Entry 1FDU (X-ray diffraction, 2.70 A resolution); this record covers chains A and B.

# Chain A (and B)
Molecule: 17-beta-hydroxysteroid dehydrogenase
Organism: Homo sapiens
Notes: EC 1.1.1.62; chain B of this document is another copy of the same molecule, construct and numbering; everything in this record applies to it too
UniProt: P14061 (DHB1_HUMAN); residues 1-327 here = UniProt positions 1-327
Chain sequence (327 residues; row label = number of the first residue in the row):
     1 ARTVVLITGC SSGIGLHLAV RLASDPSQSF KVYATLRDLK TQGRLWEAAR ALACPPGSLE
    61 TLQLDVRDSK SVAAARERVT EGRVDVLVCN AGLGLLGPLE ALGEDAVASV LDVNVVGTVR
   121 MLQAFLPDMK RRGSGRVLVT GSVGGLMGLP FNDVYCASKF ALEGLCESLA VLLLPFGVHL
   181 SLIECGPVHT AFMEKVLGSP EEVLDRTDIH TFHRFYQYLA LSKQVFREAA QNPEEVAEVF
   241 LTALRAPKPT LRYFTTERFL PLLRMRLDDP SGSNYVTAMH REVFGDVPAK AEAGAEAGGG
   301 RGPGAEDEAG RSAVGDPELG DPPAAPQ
Unresolved in the structure: 199-202, 286-327 (chain B: 198-202, 286-327)
Differences from the reference sequence: engineered mutation Leu221 (His in P14061); conflict Arg301 (Ala in P14061)
Ligand contacts:
  - estradiol (EST): Ser142, Val143, Gly144, Leu149, Tyr155, Cys185, Gly186, Pro187, Phe192, Tyr218, Leu221, Ser222, Phe226, Phe259, Met279, Val283
  - NADP (NAP; NADP nicotinamide-adenine-dinucleotide phosphate): Gly9, Cys10, Ser11, Ser12, Gly13, Ile14, Gly15, Arg37, Leu64, Asp65, Val66, Arg67, Asn90, Ala91, Gly92, Leu93, Val113, Thr140, Gly141, Ser142, Tyr155, Lys159, Cys185, Gly186, Pro187, Val188, Thr190, Ala191, Phe192, Lys195, Phe226

# How chain A and chain B interact
Residue-residue contacts (95):
  Ser69(A) - Glu104(B)  hydrogen bond
  Leu99(A) - Val119(B)  hydrophobic
  Leu99(A) - Leu122(B)  hydrophobic
  Leu99(A) - Gln123(B)
  Leu99(A) - Leu165(B)  hydrophobic
  Glu100(A) - Gln123(B)
  Glu100(A) - Lys130(B)  salt bridge
  Leu102(A) - Gln123(B)
  Glu104(A) - Ser69(B)  hydrogen bond
  Glu104(A) - Arg120(B)  salt bridge
  Leu111(A) - Val115(B)  hydrophobic
  Leu111(A) - Val116(B)  hydrophobic
  Val116(A) - Leu111(B)  hydrophobic
  Val119(A) - Leu99(B)  hydrophobic
  Arg120(A) - Glu104(B)  salt bridge
  Leu122(A) - Leu99(B)  hydrophobic
  Gln123(A) - Leu99(B)
  Gln123(A) - Glu100(B)
  Gln123(A) - Leu102(B)
  Lys130(A) - Glu100(B)  salt bridge
  Lys130(A) - Asp208(B)
  Lys130(A) - Thr211(B)  hydrogen bond
  Arg131(A) - Asp208(B)  salt bridge
  Met147(A) - Glu167(B)
  Gly148(A) - Glu167(B)  hydrogen bond (backbone-side chain)
  Gly148(A) - Ser168(B)
  Leu149(A) - Ser168(B)
  Pro150(A) - Val171(B)
  Phe151(A) - Leu172(B)  hydrophobic
  Asp153(A) - Leu165(B)
  Asp153(A) - Ser168(B)
  Asp153(A) - Leu169(B)
  Cys156(A) - Ser168(B)
  Ala157(A) - Ala161(B)
  Phe160(A) - Phe160(B)
  Phe160(A) - Gly164(B)
  Phe160(A) - Glu167(B)
  Ala161(A) - Ala157(B)
  Gly164(A) - Phe160(B)
  Leu165(A) - Leu99(B)  hydrophobic
  Leu165(A) - Asp153(B)
  Glu167(A) - Met147(B)
  Glu167(A) - Gly148(B)  hydrogen bond (side chain-backbone)
  Glu167(A) - Phe160(B)
  Glu167(A) - Arg266(B)  salt bridge
  Glu167(A) - Tyr275(B)
  Ser168(A) - Gly148(B)
  Ser168(A) - Leu149(B)  hydrogen bond (side chain-backbone)
  Ser168(A) - Pro150(B)
  Ser168(A) - Asp153(B)
  Ser168(A) - Cys156(B)  hydrogen bond
  Leu169(A) - Asp153(B)  hydrogen bond (backbone-side chain)
  Ala170(A) - Val276(B)
  Val171(A) - Pro150(B)
  Val171(A) - Met279(B)  hydrophobic
  Val171(A) - His280(B)  hydrogen bond (backbone-side chain)
  Leu172(A) - Phe151(B)  hydrophobic
  Leu174(A) - His280(B)
  Pro175(A) - Arg214(B)
  Pro175(A) - His280(B)
  Phe176(A) - His210(B)
  Phe176(A) - Thr211(B)
  Thr211(A) - Lys130(B)  hydrogen bond
  Thr211(A) - Phe176(B)
  Arg214(A) - Pro175(B)
  Arg214(A) - Phe176(B)
  Thr250(A) - Ser271(B)
  Leu251(A) - Ser271(B)  hydrogen bond (backbone-backbone)
  Leu251(A) - Val276(B)  hydrophobic
  Arg252(A) - Arg266(B)
  Arg252(A) - Pro270(B)  hydrogen bond (side chain-backbone)
  Arg252(A) - Ser271(B)  hydrogen bond (backbone-backbone)
  Arg252(A) - Gly272(B)
  Phe254(A) - Pro270(B)  hydrophobic
  Arg266(A) - Glu167(B)  salt bridge
  Arg266(A) - Arg252(B)
  Leu267(A) - Leu267(B)
  Pro270(A) - Arg252(B)
  Pro270(A) - Phe254(B)
  Ser271(A) - Thr250(B)
  Ser271(A) - Leu251(B)  hydrogen bond (backbone-backbone)
  Ser271(A) - Arg252(B)  hydrogen bond (backbone-backbone)
  Gly272(A) - Leu251(B)
  Gly272(A) - Arg252(B)
  Ser273(A) - Thr250(B)
  Ser273(A) - Leu251(B)  hydrogen bond (side chain-backbone)
  Tyr275(A) - Glu167(B)
  Tyr275(A) - Val171(B)  hydrophobic
  Val276(A) - Ala170(B)
  Val276(A) - Val171(B)  hydrophobic
  Val276(A) - Leu251(B)  hydrophobic
  Met279(A) - Val171(B)  hydrophobic
  His280(A) - Val171(B)  hydrogen bond (side chain-backbone)
  His280(A) - Pro175(B)
  Phe284(A) - Val171(B)
Other interface residues (no listed pair), chain A (59 interface residues in all): Val107, Val115, Pro127, Asn152, Val154, Glu163, Asp208, His210
Other interface residues (no listed pair), chain B (60 interface residues in all): Val107, Pro127, Asn152, Glu163, Leu174, Thr207, Pro249, Ser273, Thr277, Phe284

# Summary
59 residues of chain A face 60 of chain B across their interface, with 17 hydrogen bonds and 7 salt bridges.
Polar contacts include Glu100(A)-Lys130(B), Glu104(A)-Arg120(B) and Arg131(A)-Asp208(B). Bound to chain A:
estradiol and NADP.
Both chains are 17-beta-hydroxysteroid dehydrogenase (Homo sapiens). Entry 1FDU (Human
17-beta-hydroxysteroid-dehydrogenase type 1 mutant H221L complexed with estradiol and nadp+) was determined by
X-ray diffraction together with 1FDV and 1FDW from the same study.
